PDB entry 3LM1 | X-ray diffraction, 2.10 A resolution | chains B and M of the 8 polymer chains in the assembly

[Chain B]
Molecule: Agglutinin beta-2 chain
From: Maclura pomifera
UniProtKB: P18676 (LECB2_MACPO); residues 2-16 here = UniProt positions 2-16
Chain sequence (15 residues; each row starts with the number of its first residue):
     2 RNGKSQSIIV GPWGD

[Chain M]
Molecule: Agglutinin alpha chain
From: Maclura pomifera
UniProtKB: P18674 (LECA_MACPO); residues 1-133 here = UniProt positions 1-133
Chain sequence (133 residues; each row starts with the number of its first residue):
     1 GVTFDDGAYT GIREINFEYN SETAIGGLRV TYDLNGMPFV AEDHKSFITG FKPVKISLEF
    61 PSEYIVEVSG YVGKVEGYTV IRSLTFKTNK QTYGPYGVTN GTPFSLPIEN GLIVGFKGSI
   121 GYWLDYFSIY LSL
Small-molecule neighbours: p-nitrophenyl-GalNAc (LEC; 4-nitrophenyl 2-acetamido-2-deoxy-beta-D-glucopyranoside): Gly1, Phe47, Glu76, Tyr78, Val80, Gly121, Tyr122, Trp123, Asp125
UniProt features mapped onto this chain:
  - natural variant: Thr31 (T31V: In minor forms), Lys52 (K52T: In minor forms), Glu59 (E59D: In minor forms), Val72 (V72I: In minor forms), Ile81 (I81V: In minor forms), Asn110 (N110Q: In minor forms), Leu112 (L112G: In minor forms)
Reported in the primary citation:
  - binding site for p-nitrophenyl-GalNAc: Gly1, Glu76, Tyr122, Trp123, Asp125

[Chain B / chain M interface]
Pairs across the interface (20):
  Gln7(B) with Asn110(M); Leu133(M)
  Ser8(B) with Asn110(M), hydrogen bond (backbone-side chain); Leu133(M)
  Ile9(B) with Asn110(M); Leu131(M); Ser132(M); Leu133(M), hydrophobic
  Ile10(B) with Ile108(M); Glu109(M), hydrogen bond (backbone-backbone); Asn110(M), hydrogen bond (backbone-backbone)
  Val11(B) with Leu106(M), hydrophobic; Pro107(M); Leu131(M), hydrophobic
  Gly12(B) with Pro107(M), hydrogen bond (backbone-backbone); Ile108(M); Glu109(M)
  Pro13(B) with Pro107(M)
  Trp14(B) with Ser105(M), hydrogen bond (side chain-backbone); Pro107(M)

[In short]
8 residues of chain B face 9 of chain M across their interface, with 5 hydrogen bonds. Polar contacts include
Ser8(B)-Asn110(M), Trp14(B)-Ser105(M) and Ile10(B)-Glu109(M). Ligands of chain M: p-nitrophenyl-GalNAc. From
the paper: a binding site for p-nitrophenyl-GalNAc at Gly1(M), Glu76(M) and Tyr122(M) among others.
Chain B is Agglutinin beta-2 chain and chain M is Agglutinin alpha chain, both from Maclura pomifera; the
structure, Crystal Structure Analysis of Maclura pomifera agglutinin complex with p-nitrophenyl-GalNAc, was
determined by X-ray diffraction (same publication as 3LLY and 3LLZ).
